Entry 1Y1V (X-ray diffraction, 3.80 A resolution); this record covers chains A and F of the 13 polymer chains in the assembly.

# Chain A
Protein: DNA-directed RNA polymerase II largest subunit
Organism: Saccharomyces cerevisiae
Notes: EC 2.7.7.6
Reference sequence: P04050 (RPB1_YEAST); residue numbers follow UniProt; this construct covers 1-1733
Amino-acid sequence (1733 residues; row label = number of the first residue in the row):
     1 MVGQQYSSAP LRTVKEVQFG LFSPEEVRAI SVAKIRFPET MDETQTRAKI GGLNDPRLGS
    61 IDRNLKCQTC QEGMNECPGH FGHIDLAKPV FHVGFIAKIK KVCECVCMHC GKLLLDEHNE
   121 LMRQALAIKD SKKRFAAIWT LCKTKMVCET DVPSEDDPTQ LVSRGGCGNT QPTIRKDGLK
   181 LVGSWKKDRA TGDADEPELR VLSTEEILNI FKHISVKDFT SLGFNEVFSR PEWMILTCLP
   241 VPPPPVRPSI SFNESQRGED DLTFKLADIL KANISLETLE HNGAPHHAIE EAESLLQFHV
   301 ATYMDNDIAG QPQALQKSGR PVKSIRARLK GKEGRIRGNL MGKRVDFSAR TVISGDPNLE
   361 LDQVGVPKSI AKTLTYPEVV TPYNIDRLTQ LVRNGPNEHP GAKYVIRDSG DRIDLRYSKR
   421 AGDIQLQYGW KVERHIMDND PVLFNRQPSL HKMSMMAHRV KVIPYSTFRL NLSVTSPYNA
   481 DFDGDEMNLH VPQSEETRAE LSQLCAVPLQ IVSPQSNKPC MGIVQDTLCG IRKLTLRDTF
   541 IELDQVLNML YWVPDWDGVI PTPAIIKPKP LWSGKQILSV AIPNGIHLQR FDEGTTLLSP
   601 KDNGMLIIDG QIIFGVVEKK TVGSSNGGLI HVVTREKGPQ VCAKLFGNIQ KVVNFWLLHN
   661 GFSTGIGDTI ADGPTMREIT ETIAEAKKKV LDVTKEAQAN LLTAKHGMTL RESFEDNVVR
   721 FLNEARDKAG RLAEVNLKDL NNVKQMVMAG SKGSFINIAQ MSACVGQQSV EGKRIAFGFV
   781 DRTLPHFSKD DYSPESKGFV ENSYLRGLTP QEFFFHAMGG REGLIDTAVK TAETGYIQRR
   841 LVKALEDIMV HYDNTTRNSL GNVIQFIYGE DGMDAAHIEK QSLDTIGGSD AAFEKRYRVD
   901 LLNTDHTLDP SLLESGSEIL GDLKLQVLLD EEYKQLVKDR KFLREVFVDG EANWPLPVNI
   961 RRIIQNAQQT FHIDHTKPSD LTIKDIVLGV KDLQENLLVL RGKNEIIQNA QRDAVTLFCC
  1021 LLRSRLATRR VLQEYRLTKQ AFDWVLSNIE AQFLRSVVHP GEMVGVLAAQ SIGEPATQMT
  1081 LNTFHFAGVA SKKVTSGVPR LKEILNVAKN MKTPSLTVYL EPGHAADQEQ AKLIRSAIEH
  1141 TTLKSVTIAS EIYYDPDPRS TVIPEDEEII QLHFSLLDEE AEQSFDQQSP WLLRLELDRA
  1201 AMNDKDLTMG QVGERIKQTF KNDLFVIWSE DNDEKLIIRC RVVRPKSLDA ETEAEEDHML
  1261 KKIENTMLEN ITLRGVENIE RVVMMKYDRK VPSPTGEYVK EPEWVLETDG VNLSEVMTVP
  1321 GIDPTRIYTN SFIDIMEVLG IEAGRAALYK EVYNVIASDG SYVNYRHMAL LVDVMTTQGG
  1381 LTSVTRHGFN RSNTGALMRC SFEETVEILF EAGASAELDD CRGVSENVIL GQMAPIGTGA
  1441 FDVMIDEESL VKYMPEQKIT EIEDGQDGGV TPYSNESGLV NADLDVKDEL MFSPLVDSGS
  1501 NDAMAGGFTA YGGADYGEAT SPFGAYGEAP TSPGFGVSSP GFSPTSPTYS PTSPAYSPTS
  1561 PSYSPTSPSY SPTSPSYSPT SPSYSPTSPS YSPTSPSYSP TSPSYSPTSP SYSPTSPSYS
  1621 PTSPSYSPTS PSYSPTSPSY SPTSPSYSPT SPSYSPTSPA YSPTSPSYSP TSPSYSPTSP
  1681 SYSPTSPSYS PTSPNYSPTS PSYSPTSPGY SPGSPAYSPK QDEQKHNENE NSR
Disordered / not traced: 1, 187-194, 1177-1186, 1244-1253, 1456-1733
UniProt features mapped onto this chain:
  - region: P248 to D260 (Lid loop), N306 to K323 (Rudder loop), P810 to E822 (Bridging helix)
  - binding site (Zn(2+)): C67, C70, C77, H80, C107, C110, C148, C167
  - binding site (Mg(2+)): D481, D483, D485
  - modified residue: T1471 (Phosphothreonine)
  - cross-link (Glycyl lysine isopeptide (Lys-Gly)): K695 (interchain with G-Cter in ubiquitin), K1246 (interchain with G-Cter in ubiquitin), K1350 (interchain with G-Cter in ubiquitin)
  - natural variant: S1653 to P1659 (deletion: In strain: A364A)
  - mutagenesis: K1246 (K1246R: Impairs ubiquitination during transcription stress)
Metal / ion sites: Zn2+ site 1: C67, C70, C77, H80; Zn2+ site 2: C107, C110, C148, C167
Reported in the primary citation:
  - specificity-determining residues: N479 (proposed by the authors, not directly observed)

# Chain F
Protein: DNA-directed RNA polymerases I, II, and III 23 kDa polypeptide
Organism: Saccharomyces cerevisiae
Notes: EC 2.7.7.6
Reference sequence: P20435 (RPB6_YEAST); residues 1-155 here = UniProt positions 1-155
Amino-acid sequence (155 residues; each row starts with the number of its first residue):
     1 MSDYEEAFND GNENFEDFDV EHFSDEETYE EKPQFKDGET TDANGKTIVT GGNGPEDFQQ
    61 HEQIRRKTLK EKAIPKDQRA TTPYMTKYER ARILGTRALQ ISMNAPVFVD LEGETDPLRI
   121 AMKELAEKKI PLVIRRYLPD GSFEDWSVEE LIVDL
Disordered / not traced: 1-71
UniProt features mapped onto this chain:
  - region: L111 to L132 (Leucine-zipper)
  - modified residue: S24 (Phosphoserine)

# Interface between chain A and chain F
Pairs across the interface (72):
  V379(A) with S102(F)
  V380(A) with N104(F)
  T381(A) with S102(F), hydrogen bond (side chain-backbone); N104(F), hydrogen bond
  P382(A) with N104(F)
  Y383(A) with I101(F), hydrophobic; V107(F); T115(F)
  G429(A) with N104(F)
  E495(A) with A98(F); L99(F); P117(F)
  E496(A) with G95(F); L99(F)
  A499(A) with G95(F)
  Q503(A) with R90(F); A91(F)
  L504(A) with A91(F), hydrophobic
  H851(A) with P139(F)
  Y852(A) with T81(F); T86(F); E89(F), hydrogen bond; R136(F); Y137(F); L138(F), hydrophobic
  D853(A) with P139(F)
  R857(A) with P139(F)
  R1001(A) with A80(F); T81(F); P83(F)
  L1054(A) with Y84(F)
  R1055(A) with D154(F), salt bridge; L155(F)
  H1059(A) with T86(F); K87(F), hydrogen bond (side chain-backbone); L155(F)
  E1062(A) with K87(F), salt bridge; Y88(F), hydrogen bond
  M1433(A) with R92(F)
  G1437(A) with Y88(F)
  T1438(A) with Y88(F); R92(F), hydrogen bond (backbone-side chain)
  F1441(A) with Y88(F); E89(F); R92(F), hydrogen bond (backbone-side chain); I134(F), hydrophobic; R135(F)
  D1442(A) with R92(F), salt bridge; I134(F); R135(F), hydrogen bond (backbone-backbone); Y137(F), hydrogen bond
  V1443(A) with R92(F); L132(F), hydrophobic; V133(F)
  M1444(A) with P131(F); L132(F); V133(F), hydrogen bond (backbone-backbone); R135(F); D145(F)
  I1445(A) with P131(F); L132(F), hydrophobic
  D1446(A) with P131(F), hydrogen bond (backbone-backbone); V133(F)
  S1449(A) with P131(F)
  L1450(A) with F108(F), hydrophobic; P131(F), hydrophobic
  Y1453(A) with F108(F); K128(F), hydrogen bond (side chain-backbone); K129(F); I130(F); P131(F); E149(F)
Other interface residues (no listed pair), chain A (37 interface residues in all): Y428, D874, P1060, R1422, G1439
Other interface residues (no listed pair), chain F (45 interface residues in all): T82, M85, L94, T96, A105, L111, D116, I120

# In short
37 residues of chain A face 45 of chain F across their interface, with 12 hydrogen bonds and 3 salt bridges.
Polar contacts include R1055(A)-D154(F), E1062(A)-K87(F) and D1442(A)-R92(F). From UniProt: 8 Zn2+-binding
residues, 3 Mg2+-binding residues and one mutagenesis site on chain A. From the paper: the specificity
determinant N479(A).
Here chain A is DNA-directed RNA polymerase II largest subunit and chain F is DNA-directed RNA polymerases I,
II, and III 23 kDa polypeptide, both from Saccharomyces cerevisiae. Entry 1Y1V (Refined RNA Polymerase
II-TFIIS complex) was determined by X-ray diffraction, deposited together with 1Y1W, 1Y77 and 1Y1Y.
